PDB entry 6BR1 | X-ray diffraction, 2.30 A resolution | chains A and F of the 6 polymer chains in the assembly

[Chain A]
Molecule: Tubulin alpha-1B chain
Source organism: Sus scrofa
Reference sequence: Q2XVP4 (TBA1B_PIG); residue numbers follow UniProt; this construct covers 1-450
Sequence (450 residues; each row starts with the number of its first residue):
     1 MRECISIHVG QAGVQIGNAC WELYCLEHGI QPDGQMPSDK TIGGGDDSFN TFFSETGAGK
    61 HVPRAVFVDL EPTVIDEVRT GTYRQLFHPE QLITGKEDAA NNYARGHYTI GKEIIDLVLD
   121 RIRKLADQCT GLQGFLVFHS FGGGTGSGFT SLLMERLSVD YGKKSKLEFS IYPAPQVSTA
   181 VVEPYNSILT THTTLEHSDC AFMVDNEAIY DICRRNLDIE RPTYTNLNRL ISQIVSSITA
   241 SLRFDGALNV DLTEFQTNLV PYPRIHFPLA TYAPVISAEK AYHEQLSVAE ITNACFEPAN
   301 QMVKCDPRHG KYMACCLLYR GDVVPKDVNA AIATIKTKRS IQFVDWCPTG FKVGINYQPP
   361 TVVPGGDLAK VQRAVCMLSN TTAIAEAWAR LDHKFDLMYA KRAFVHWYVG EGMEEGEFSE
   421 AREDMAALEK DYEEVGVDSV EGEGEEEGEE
Unresolved in the structure: 438-450
Bound ions: Ca2+: D39, T41, G44, E55
Ligand contacts:
  - E3Y (2-chloro-4-(6-methoxy-3,4-dihydroquinolin-1(2H)-yl)pyrido[2,3-d]pyrimidine): N101, T179, V181
  - GTP (guanosine-5'-triphosphate): G10, Q11, A12, Q15, I16, D69, D98, A99, A100, N101, S140, G142, G143, G144, T145, G146, I171, P173, V177, S178, T179, E183, N206, Y224, L227, N228, I231
Curated features (UniProtKB/Swiss-Prot):
  - motif: M1 to C4 (MREC motif)
  - active site: E254
  - binding site (GTP): G10, Q11, A12, Q15, E71, A99, S140, G143, G144, T145, G146, T179, E183, N206, Y224, N228, L252
  - binding site (Mg(2+)): E71
  - modified residue: K40 (N6,N6,N6-trimethyllysine), S48 (Phosphoserine), S232 (Phosphoserine), Y282 (3'-nitrotyrosine), R339 (Omega-N-methylarginine), S439 (Phosphoserine), E443 (5-glutamyl polyglutamate), E445 (5-glutamyl polyglutamate)
  - cross-link (Glycyl lysine isopeptide (Lys-Gly)): K326 (interchain with G-Cter in ubiquitin), K370 (interchain with G-Cter in ubiquitin)

[Chain F]
Molecule: Tubulin tyrosine ligase
Source organism: Gallus gallus
Reference sequence: E1BQ43 (E1BQ43_CHICK); numbering as in UniProt (aligned over 1-378)
Sequence (384 residues; each row starts with the number of its first residue):
     1 MYTFVVRDEN SSVYAEVSRL LLATGQWKRL RKDNPRFNLM LGERNRLPFG RLGHEPGLVQ
    61 LVNYYRGADK LCRKASLVKL IKTSPELSES CTWFPESYVI YPTNLKTPVA PAQNGIRHLI
   121 NNTRTDEREV FLAAYNRRRE GREGNVWIAK SSAGAKGEGI LISSEASELL DFIDEQGQVH
   181 VIQKYLEKPL LLEPGHRKFD IRSWVLVDHL YNIYLYREGV LRTSSEPYNS ANFQDKTCHL
   241 TNHCIQKEYS KNYGRYEEGN EMFFEEFNQY LMDALNTTLE NSILLQIKHI IRSCLMCIEP
   301 AISTKHLHYQ SFQLFGFDFM VDEELKVWLI EVNGAPACAQ KLYAELCQGI VDVAISSVFP
   361 LADTGQKTSQ PTSIFIKLHH HHHH
Unresolved in the structure: 104-127, 150-160, 248-251, 363-371, 381-384
Differences from the reference sequence: expression tag (379-384)
Bound ions: Mg2+: E331 (together with AMP-PCP)
Ligand contacts: AMP-PCP (ACP; phosphomethylphosphonic acid adenylate ester): K74, P95, I148, Q183, K184, Y185, L186, K198, D200, R202, R222, H239, L240, T241, N242, D318, M320, I330, E331, N333

[Chain A / chain F interface]
Residue-residue contacts (19; chain A residue first):
  Q176(A) with P56(F)
  E207(A) with H54(F), salt bridge
  K304(A) with H54(F)
  D306(A) with R66(F); L307(F)
  R308(A) with P300(F), hydrogen bond (side chain-backbone); A301(F), hydrogen bond (side chain-backbone); I302(F); S303(F), hydrogen bond (side chain-backbone)
  H309(A) with R66(F), hydrogen bond (side chain-backbone); G67(F); A301(F)
  S340(A) with A301(F)
  E386(A) with G50(F); R66(F), salt bridge
  R390(A) with G50(F); H54(F)
  H393(A) with R51(F)
  E433(A) with R46(F), salt bridge
Other interface residues (no listed pair), chain A (15 interface residues in all): E297, P298, C305, K338
Other interface residues (no listed pair), chain F (15 interface residues in all): G53, H306, H308

[In short]
Chain A and chain F each contribute 15 residues to their interface; the contacts include 4 hydrogen bonds and
3 salt bridges. Polar pairs include E207(A)-H54(F), E386(A)-R66(F) and E433(A)-R46(F). Chain A binds GTP and
compound E3Y. Chain F binds AMP-PCP.
Chain A is Tubulin alpha-1B chain (Sus scrofa) and chain F is Tubulin tyrosine ligase (Gallus gallus); the
structure, Tubulin-RB3_SLD-TTL in complex with heterocyclic pyrimidine compound 4a, was determined by X-ray
diffraction (same publication as 6BRF, 6BRY and 6BS2).
